Entry 9MIH (electron microscopy, 3.90 A resolution); this record covers chains A and C of the 14 polymer chains in the assembly.

[Chain A]
Molecule: HIV-1 Envelope Glycoprotein BG505 SOSIP.664 gp120
Organism: Human immunodeficiency virus 1
Reference sequence: Q2N0S6 (Q2N0S6_9HIV1); the construct lacks a stretch of the UniProt sequence and is renumbered around it, so the offset changes along the chain: 31-141 = UniProt 30-140; 150-185 = UniProt 141-176; 189-309 = UniProt 188-308; 312-323 = UniProt 309-320; 2 more segments
Amino-acid sequence (516 residues; each row starts with the number of its first residue; note: 14 numbers in that range are skipped by the numbering (no residue carries them; nothing is unmodelled there); a row labelled like 185A-185K holds insertion residues (185A, then the next letters in order); numbers below 1 keep their minus sign (Met-4 is residue -4)):
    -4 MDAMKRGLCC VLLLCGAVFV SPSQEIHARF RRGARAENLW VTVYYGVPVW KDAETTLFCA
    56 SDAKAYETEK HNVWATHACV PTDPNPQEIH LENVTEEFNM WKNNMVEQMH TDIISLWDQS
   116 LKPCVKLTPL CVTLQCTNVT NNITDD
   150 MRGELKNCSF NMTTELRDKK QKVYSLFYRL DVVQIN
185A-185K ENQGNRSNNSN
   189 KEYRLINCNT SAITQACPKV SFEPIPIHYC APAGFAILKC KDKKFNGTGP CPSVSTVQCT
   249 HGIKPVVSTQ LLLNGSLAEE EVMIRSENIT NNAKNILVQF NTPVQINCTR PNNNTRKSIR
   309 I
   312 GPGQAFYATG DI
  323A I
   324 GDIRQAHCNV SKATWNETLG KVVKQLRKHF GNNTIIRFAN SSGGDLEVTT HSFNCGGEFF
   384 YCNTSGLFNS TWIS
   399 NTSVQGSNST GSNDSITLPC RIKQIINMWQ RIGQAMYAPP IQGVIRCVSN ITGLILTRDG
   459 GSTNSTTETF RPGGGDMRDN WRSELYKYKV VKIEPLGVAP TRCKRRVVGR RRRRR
Disordered / not traced: -4 to 32, 57-70, 185A-185K, 399-411, 504-513
Differences from the reference sequence: expression tag (-4 to 30, 509-513); engineered mutation Asn332 (Thr330 in Q2N0S6), Cys501 (Ala498 in Q2N0S6)
Disulfide bonds: Cys54-Cys74, Cys119-Cys205, Cys126-Cys196, Cys131-Cys157, Cys218-Cys247, Cys228-Cys239, Cys296-Cys331, Cys378-Cys445, Cys385-Cys418
Glycans and other covalent adducts: N-acetylglucosamine (NAG) linked to Asn88, Asn133, Asn156, Asn160, Asn197, Asn234, Asn262, Asn276, Asn295, Asn301, Asn332, Asn339, Asn363, Asn386, Asn392, Asn448
What the authors report for this chain:
  - post-translational modification sites: Asn276
  - conformationally variable residues: Asn276

[Chain C]
Molecule: HIV-1 Envelope Glycoprotein BG505 SOSIP.664 gp120
Organism: Human immunodeficiency virus 1
Reference sequence: Q2N0S6 (Q2N0S6_9HIV1); the construct lacks a stretch of the UniProt sequence and is renumbered around it, so the offset changes along the chain: 31-141 = UniProt 30-140; 150-185 = UniProt 141-176; 188-309 = UniProt 187-308; 312-323 = UniProt 309-320; 2 more segments
Amino-acid sequence (516 residues; row label = number of the first residue in the row; note: 13 numbers in that range are skipped by the numbering (no residue carries them; nothing is unmodelled there); a row labelled like 185A-185J holds insertion residues (185A, then the next letters in order); numbers below 1 keep their minus sign (Met-4 is residue -4)):
    -4 MDAMKRGLCC VLLLCGAVFV SPSQEIHARF RRGARAENLW VTVYYGVPVW KDAETTLFCA
    56 SDAKAYETEK HNVWATHACV PTDPNPQEIH LENVTEEFNM WKNNMVEQMH TDIISLWDQS
   116 LKPCVKLTPL CVTLQCTNVT NNITDD
   150 MRGELKNCSF NMTTELRDKK QKVYSLFYRL DVVQIN
185A-185J ENQGNRSNNS
   188 NKEYRLINCN TSAITQACPK VSFEPIPIHY CAPAGFAILK CKDKKFNGTG PCPSVSTVQC
   248 THGIKPVVST QLLLNGSLAE EEVMIRSENI TNNAKNILVQ FNTPVQINCT RPNNNTRKSI
   308 RI
   312 GPGQAFYATG DI
  323A I
   324 GDIRQAHCNV SKATWNETLG KVVKQLRKHF GNNTIIRFAN SSGGDLEVTT HSFNCGGEFF
   384 YCNTSGLFNS TWI
   398 SNTSVQGSNS TGSNDSITLP CRIKQIINMW QRIGQAMYAP PIQGVIRCVS NITGLILTRD
   458 GGSTNSTTET FRPGGGDMRD NWRSELYKYK VVKIEPLGVA PTRCKRRVVG RRRRRR
Disordered / not traced: -4 to 32, 57-66, 185A-185J, 398-411, 458-462, 504-513
Differences from the reference sequence: expression tag (-4 to 30, 509-513); engineered mutation Asn332 (Thr330 in Q2N0S6), Cys501 (Ala498 in Q2N0S6)
Disulfide bonds: Cys54-Cys74, Cys119-Cys205, Cys126-Cys196, Cys131-Cys157, Cys218-Cys247, Cys228-Cys239, Cys296-Cys331, Cys378-Cys445, Cys385-Cys418
Glycans and other covalent adducts: N-acetylglucosamine (NAG) linked to Asn88, Asn156, Asn160, Asn197, Asn234, Asn276, Asn295, Asn301, Asn332, Asn339, Asn355, Asn363, Asn386, Asn392, Asn448; glycan linked to Asn262
Small-molecule neighbours: N-acetylglucosamine (NAG; 2-acetamido-2-deoxy-beta-D-glucopyranose): Asn133, Lys155, Tyr191
What the authors report for this chain:
  - post-translational modification sites: Asn276

[How chain A and chain C interact]
Contacting residue pairs (18):
  Glu164(A) with Cys126(C); Cys196(C); Asn197(C)
  Leu165(A) with Cys126(C); Val127(C); Thr128(C); Cys196(C), hydrophobic
  Arg166(A) with Pro124(C); Cys126(C); Val127(C); Met161(C); Thr162(C)
  Asp167(A) with Thr128(C), hydrogen bond
  Arg308(A) with Asn197(C)
  Pro313(A) with Cys196(C); Ser199(C); Ala200(C), hydrogen bond (backbone-backbone)
  Gly314(A) with Thr198(C)
Interface residues without a listed pair, chain A (9 interface residues in all): Lys168, Gly312
Interface residues without a listed pair, chain C (13 interface residues in all): Asn160, Ile184

[In short]
Chain A and chain C form an interface of 9 and 13 residues respectively; the contacts include 2 hydrogen
bonds. Polar pairs include Asp167(A)-Thr128(C) and Pro313(A)-Ala200(C). Chain C binds N-acetylglucosamine.
N-acetylglucosamine is covalently linked to Asn88(A), Asn133(A), Asn156(A), Asn160(A), Asn197(A) and Asn234(A)
and 10 more. From the paper: modification sites Asn276(A) and Asn276(C); conformational variability at
Asn276(A).
Both chains are HIV-1 Envelope Glycoprotein BG505 SOSIP.664 gp120 (Human immunodeficiency virus 1). Entry 9MIH
(273-4D01 Fab in complex with HIV-1 BG505 SOSIP Env trimer and RM20A3 Fab) was determined by electron
microscopy (same publication as 9MIA, 9MIB, 9MIC, 9MID, 9MIF, 9MII and 4 further entries).
